PDB entry 8WYI | electron microscopy, 3.90 A resolution | chains f and n of the 8 polymer chains in the assembly

# Chain f
Protein: T-cell surface glycoprotein CD3 epsilon chain
Organism: Homo sapiens
UniProtKB: P07766 (CD3E_HUMAN); residue numbers follow UniProt; this construct covers 1-207
Amino-acid sequence (207 residues; each row starts with the number of its first residue):
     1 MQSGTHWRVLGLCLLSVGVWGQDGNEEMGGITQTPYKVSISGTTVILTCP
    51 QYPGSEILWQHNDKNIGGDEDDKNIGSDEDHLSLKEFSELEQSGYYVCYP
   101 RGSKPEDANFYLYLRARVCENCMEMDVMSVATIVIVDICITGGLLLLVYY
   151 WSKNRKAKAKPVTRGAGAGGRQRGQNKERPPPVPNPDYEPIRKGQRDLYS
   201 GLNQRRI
Unresolved in the structure: 1-32, 70-73, 155-207
Disulfide bonds: Cys49-Cys98

# Chain n
Protein: Signal peptide, flag tag, T cell receptor gamma variable 9, T cell receptor gamma constant 1
Organism: Homo sapiens
UniProtKB: chimeric construct of Q99603, P0CF51: residues 21-122 from Q99603 (TRGV9_HUMAN) positions 20-121 (UniProt number = residue number - 1); residues 144-316 from P0CF51 positions 1-173 (UniProt number = residue number - 143)
Amino-acid sequence (332 residues; each row starts with the number of its first residue; numbers below 1 keep their minus sign (Met-15 is residue -15)):
   -15 MDMRVPAQLLGLLLLWLSGARCMDYKDDDDKGGSETGAGHLEQPQISSTK
    35 TLSKTARLECVVSGITISATSVYWYRERPGEVIQFLVSISYDGTVRKESG
    85 IPSGKFEVDRIPETSTSTLTIHNVEKQDIATYYCALWEAQQELGKKIKVF
   135 GPGTKLIITDKQLDADVSPKPTIFLPSIAETKLQKAGTYLCLLEKFFPDV
   185 IKIHWQEKKSNTILGSQEGNTMKTNDTYMKFSWLTVPEKSLDKEHRCIVR
   235 HENNKNGVDQEIIFPPIKTDVITMDPKDNCSKDANDTLLLQLTNTSAYYM
   285 YLLLLLKSVVYFAIITCCLLRRTAFCCNGEKS
Unresolved in the structure: -15 to 270, 306-316
Sequence notes: linker (123-143)
Curated features (UniProtKB/Swiss-Prot):
  - glycosylation (N-linked (GlcNAc...) asparagine): Asn209, Asn263, Asn269, Asn278

# How chain f and chain n interact
Residue-residue contacts (10; chain f residue first):
  Cys119(f) - Leu272(n)  hydrophobic
  Met125(f) - Tyr283(n)
  Val130(f) - Tyr283(n)  hydrophobic
  Val134(f) - Leu290(n)  hydrophobic
  Asp137(f) - Leu287(n)
  Asp137(f) - Lys291(n)  salt bridge
  Ile138(f) - Leu290(n)  hydrophobic
  Thr141(f) - Lys291(n)
  Thr141(f) - Val294(n)
  Tyr149(f) - Cys302(n)  hydrogen bond
Also at the interface, not in a pair above, chain f (11 interface residues in all): Arg117, Leu145, Leu146
Also at the interface, not in a pair above, chain n (10 interface residues in all): Leu276, Tyr295, Ile298

# Summary
The interface between chain f and chain n involves 11 residues on one side and 10 on the other; the contacts
include 1 hydrogen bond and 1 salt bridge. Polar contacts include Asp137(f)-Lys291(n) and Tyr149(f)-Cys302(n).
Here chain f is T-cell surface glycoprotein CD3 epsilon chain and chain n is Signal peptide, flag tag, T cell
receptor gamma variable 9, T cell receptor gamma constant 1, both from Homo sapiens. Entry 8WYI (T cell
receptor delta 2 gamma 9 with TCRD TM domain chimera of TRAC) was determined by electron microscopy together
with 8JBV, 8JC0, 8JCB, 8WXE, 8WY0 and 8YC0 from the same study.
